7Y7J - chains A and E of the 5 polymer chains in the assembly; structure by electron microscopy, 3.80 A resolution.

# Chain A
Protein: Spike glycoprotein
From: Severe acute respiratory syndrome coronavirus 2
UniProt: P0DTC2 (SPIKE_SARS2); numbering as in UniProt (aligned over 1-1208)
Chain sequence (1288 residues; row label = number of the first residue in the row):
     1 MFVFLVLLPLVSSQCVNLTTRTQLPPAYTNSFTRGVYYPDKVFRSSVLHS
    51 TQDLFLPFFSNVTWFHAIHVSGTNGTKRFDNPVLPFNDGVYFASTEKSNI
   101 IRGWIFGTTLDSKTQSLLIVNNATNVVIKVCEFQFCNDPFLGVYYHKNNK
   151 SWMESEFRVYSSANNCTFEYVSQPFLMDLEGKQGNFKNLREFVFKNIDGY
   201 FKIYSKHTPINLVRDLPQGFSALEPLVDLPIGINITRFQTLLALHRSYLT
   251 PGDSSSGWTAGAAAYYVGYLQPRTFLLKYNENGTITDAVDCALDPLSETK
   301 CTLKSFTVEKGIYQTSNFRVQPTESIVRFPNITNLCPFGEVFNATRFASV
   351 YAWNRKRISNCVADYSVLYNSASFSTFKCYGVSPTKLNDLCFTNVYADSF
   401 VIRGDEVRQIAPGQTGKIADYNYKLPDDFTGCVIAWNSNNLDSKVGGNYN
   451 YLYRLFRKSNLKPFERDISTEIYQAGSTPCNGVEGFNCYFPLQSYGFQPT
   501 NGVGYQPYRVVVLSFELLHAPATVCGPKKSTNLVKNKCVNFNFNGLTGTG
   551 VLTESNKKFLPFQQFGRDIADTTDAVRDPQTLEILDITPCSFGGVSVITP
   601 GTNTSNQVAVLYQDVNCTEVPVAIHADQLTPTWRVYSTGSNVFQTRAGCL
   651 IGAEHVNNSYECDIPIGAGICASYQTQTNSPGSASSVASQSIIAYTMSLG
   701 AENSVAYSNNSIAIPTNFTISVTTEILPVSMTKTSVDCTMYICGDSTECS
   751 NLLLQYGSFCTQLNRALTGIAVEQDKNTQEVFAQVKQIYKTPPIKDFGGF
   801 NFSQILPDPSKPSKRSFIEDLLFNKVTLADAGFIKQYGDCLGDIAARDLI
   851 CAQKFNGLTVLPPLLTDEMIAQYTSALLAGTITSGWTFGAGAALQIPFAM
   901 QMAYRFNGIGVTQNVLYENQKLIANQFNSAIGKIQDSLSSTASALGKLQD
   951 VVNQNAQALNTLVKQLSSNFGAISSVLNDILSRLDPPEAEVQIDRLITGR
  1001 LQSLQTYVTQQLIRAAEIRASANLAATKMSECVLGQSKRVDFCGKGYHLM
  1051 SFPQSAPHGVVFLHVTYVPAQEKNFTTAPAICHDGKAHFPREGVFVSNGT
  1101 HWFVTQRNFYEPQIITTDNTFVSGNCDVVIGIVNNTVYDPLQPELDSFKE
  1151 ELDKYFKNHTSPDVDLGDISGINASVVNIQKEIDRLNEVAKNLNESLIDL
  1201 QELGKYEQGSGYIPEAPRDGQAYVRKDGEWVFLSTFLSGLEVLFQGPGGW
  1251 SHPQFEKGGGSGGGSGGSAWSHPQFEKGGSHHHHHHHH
Disordered / not traced: 1-26, 67-78, 96-98, 143-155, 177-186, 247-260, 329-334, 621-639, 673-686, 812-814, 829-852, 1147-1288
Disulfides: Cys131-Cys166, Cys291-Cys301, Cys336-Cys361, Cys379-Cys432, Cys391-Cys525, Cys480-Cys488, Cys538-Cys590, Cys617-Cys649, Cys662-Cys671, Cys738-Cys760, Cys743-Cys749, Cys1032-Cys1043, Cys1082-Cys1126
Covalent attachments: N-acetylglucosamine (NAG) linked to Asn122, Asn165, Asn234, Asn282, Asn603, Asn616, Asn657, Asn709, Asn717, Asn801, Asn1074, Asn1098, Asn1134
Differences from the reference sequence: engineered mutation Gly682 (Arg in P0DTC2), Ser683 (Arg in P0DTC2), Ser685 (Arg in P0DTC2), Pro986 (Lys in P0DTC2), Pro987 (Val in P0DTC2); expression tag (1209-1288)
Swiss-Prot annotation at these positions:
  - region: Asn280 to Cys301 (Putative superantigen), Arg403 to Asp405 (Integrin-binding motif), Asn448 to Phe456 (Immunodominant HLA epitope recognized by the CD8+), Pro681, Ala684 (Putative superantigen), Ser816 to Tyr837 (Fusion peptide 1), Lys835 to Phe855 (Fusion peptide 2), Asp1163 to Glu1202 (Heptad repeat 2)
  - site: Arg815, Ser816 (Cleavage)
  - glycosylation: Asn17 (N-linked (GlcNAc...) (complex) asparagine), Asn61 (N-linked (GlcNAc...) (hybrid) asparagine), Asn74 (N-linked (GlcNAc...) (complex) asparagine), Asn122 (N-linked (GlcNAc...) (hybrid) asparagine), Asn149 (N-linked (GlcNAc...) (complex) asparagine), Asn165 (N-linked (GlcNAc...) (complex) asparagine), Asn234 (N-linked (GlcNAc...) (high mannose) asparagine), Asn282 (N-linked (GlcNAc...) (complex) asparagine), Thr323 (O-linked (GalNAc) threonine), Ser325 (O-linked (HexNAc...) serine), Asn331 (N-linked (GlcNAc...) (complex) asparagine), Asn343 (N-linked (GlcNAc...) (complex) asparagine), Asn603 (N-linked (GlcNAc...) (hybrid) asparagine), Asn616 (N-linked (GlcNAc...) (complex) asparagine), Asn657 (N-linked (GlcNAc...) (complex) asparagine), Thr676 (O-linked (GlcNAc...) threonine), Thr678 (O-linked (GlcNAc...) threonine), Asn709 (N-linked (GlcNAc...) (high mannose) asparagine), Asn717 (N-linked (GlcNAc...) (hybrid) asparagine), Asn801 (N-linked (GlcNAc...) (hybrid) asparagine) and 6 more in UniProt
  - natural variant: Leu5 (L5F: In strain: Iota/B.1.526), Ser13 (S13I: In strain: Epsilon/B.1.427/B.1.429), Leu18 (L18F: In strain: Beta/B.1.351, Gamma/P.1 and 1 more), Thr19 (T19I: In strain: Omicron/BQ.1.1, Omicron/XBB.1.5 and 1 more; T19R: In strain: Delta/B.1.617.2, Omicron/BA.2 and 4 more), Thr20 (T20N: In strain: Gamma/P.1), Leu24 to Ala27 (sequence variant, change not given here; In strain: Omicron/BA.2, Omicron/BA.2.12.1 and 6 more), Pro26 (P26S: In strain: Gamma/P.1), Gln52 (Q52H: In strain: Omicron/EG.5.1), Ala67 (A67V: In strain: Eta/B.1.525, Omicron/BA.1), His69 to Val70 (deletion: In strain: Alpha/B.1.1.7, Eta/B.1.525 and 5 more), Gly75 (G75V: In strain: Lambda/C.37), Thr76 (T76I: In strain: Lambda/C.37), 82 further natural variant entries in UniProt
  - mutagenesis: His69 to Val70 (Increased incorporation of cleaved spike into virions), Asn121 (N121Q: Partial loss of biliverdin affinity), Arg190 (R190K: Partial loss of biliverdin affinity), Asn234 (N234Q: Increased resistance to neutralizing antibodies), Asn331 (N331Q: Reduced viral infectivity), Asn343 (N343Q: Reduced viral infectivity), Leu452 (L452R: Increased resistance to neutralizing antibodies. Decreases HLA binding to NF9 epitope. Increased binding affinity to human ACE2), Tyr453 (Y453F: Decreased HLA binding to NF9 epitope. Increased binding affinity to human ACE2), Ala475 (A475V: Increased resistance to neutralizing antibodies), Val483 (V483A: Increased resistance to neutralizing antibodies), Glu484 (E484D: Increased replication in human TMEM106B overexpressing cells), Phe490 (F490L: Increased resistance to neutralizing antibodies and human covalescent sera neutralization), 12 further mutagenesis entries in UniProt
From the paper describing this entry:
  - mutagenesis - N487A: decreased binding to 1F vh (chain E)
  - mutagenesis - E484K: unchanged binding to 1F vh (chain E)
  - mutagenesis - K417N, N501Y: unchanged binding to ACE2

# Chain E
Protein: 1F vh
From: Homo sapiens
Chain sequence (132 residues; each row starts with the number of its first residue):
     1 EVQLVESGPGLVKPSETLSLTCTVSGGSISSSSYYWGWIRQPPGKGLEWI
    51 GSIYYRGSTYYNPSLKSRVTISVDTSKNQFSLKLSSVTAADTAVYYCARH
   101 VRSAYYYGSGSYRDEGNWFDPWGQGTLVTVSS
Disulfides: Cys22-Cys97

# How chain A and chain E interact
Contacting residue pairs (17; chain A residue first):
  Leu455(A) with Tyr106(E), hydrophobic
  Phe456(A) with Tyr112(E), hydrophobic
  Gln474(A) with Tyr112(E), hydrogen bond (backbone-side chain)
  Ala475(A) with Tyr112(E)
  Glu484(A) with Ser32(E); Tyr55(E), hydrogen bond
  Phe486(A) with Tyr54(E); Tyr60(E); Asp114(E)
  Asn487(A) with Asp114(E)
  Tyr489(A) with Ser33(E); Tyr35(E); Tyr54(E); Tyr55(E)
  Pro491(A) with Arg102(E), hydrogen bond (backbone-side chain)
  Gln493(A) with Ser32(E); Arg102(E)
Interface residues without a listed pair, chain A (13 interface residues in all): Gly476, Val483, Leu492
Interface residues without a listed pair, chain E (13 interface residues in all): Ser31, Arg56, Gly110
From the paper, about this interface:
  - interface residues, chain E: Arg102(E), Asp114(E)

# Summary
Chain A and chain E each contribute 13 residues to their interface; the contacts include 3 hydrogen bonds.
Polar pairs include Gln474(A)-Tyr112(E), Glu484(A)-Tyr55(E) and Pro491(A)-Arg102(E). The paper reports that
N487A of chain A reduces binding to 1F vh (chain E); interface residues Arg102(E) and Asp114(E); 4
substitutions were tested in all.
Here chain A is Spike glycoprotein (Severe acute respiratory syndrome coronavirus 2) and chain E is 1F vh
(Homo sapiens). Entry 7Y7J (SARS-CoV-2 S trimer in complex with 1F Fab) was determined by electron microscopy
(same publication as 7Y7K).
